PDB entry 8RHO | X-ray diffraction, 1.45 A resolution | chains A and B

# Chain A (and B)
Protein: Ferredoxin
From: Azotobacter vinelandii DJ
Notes: chain B of this document is another copy of the same molecule, construct and numbering; everything in this record applies to it too
UniProt: C1DE01 (C1DE01_AZOVD); residue numbers follow UniProt; this construct covers 1-122
Sequence (122 residues; each row starts with the number of its first residue):
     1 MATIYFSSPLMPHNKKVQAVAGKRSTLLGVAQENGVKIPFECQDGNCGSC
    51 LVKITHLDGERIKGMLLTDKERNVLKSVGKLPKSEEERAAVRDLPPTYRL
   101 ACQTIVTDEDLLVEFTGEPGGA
Unresolved in the structure: 1
Metal / ion sites: 2Fe-2S cluster Fe: Cys42, Cys47, Cys50, Cys102
Ligand contacts: 2Fe-2S cluster (FES): Leu28, Phe40, Glu41, Cys42, Gln43, Asp44, Gly45, Asn46, Cys47, Gly48, Ser49, Cys50, Leu100, Cys102
From the paper describing this entry:
  - 2Fe-2S cluster coordination: Cys42, Cys47, Cys50
  - self-association interface (contacts with another copy of this molecule); pairs are residue here / residue on that copy: Lys53-Asp93 (hydrogen bond), Arg92-Ala122
  - contacts within the chain: Asp44-Lys70 (salt bridge), Glu71-Arg99
  - conformationally variable residues (loop rearrangement, order/disorder transition): Pro39 to Cys50, Lys83 to Arg92

# Interface between chain A and chain B
Contacting residue pairs (53; chain A residue first):
  Tyr5(A) - Leu57(B)
  Tyr5(A) - Asp58(B)
  Tyr5(A) - Asp110(B)  hydrogen bond
  Ser7(A) - Arg61(B)  hydrogen bond
  Ser7(A) - Leu94(B)
  Ser8(A) - Arg61(B)  hydrogen bond (backbone-side chain)
  Pro9(A) - Arg61(B)
  Pro9(A) - Arg92(B)
  Met11(A) - Arg61(B)
  Pro12(A) - Glu60(B)
  Pro12(A) - Arg61(B)  hydrogen bond (backbone-backbone)
  His13(A) - Gly59(B)
  His13(A) - Glu60(B)
  His13(A) - Arg61(B)
  Asn14(A) - His56(B)  hydrogen bond (side chain-backbone)
  Asn14(A) - Leu57(B)  hydrogen bond (side chain-backbone)
  Asn14(A) - Gly59(B)  hydrogen bond (backbone-backbone)
  Asn14(A) - Leu94(B)
  Lys16(A) - Asp110(B)  salt bridge
  Lys53(A) - Asp93(B)  salt bridge
  Thr55(A) - Leu112(B)
  His56(A) - Asn14(B)  hydrogen bond (backbone-side chain)
  Leu57(A) - Tyr5(B)
  Leu57(A) - Asn14(B)  hydrogen bond (backbone-side chain)
  Leu57(A) - Leu57(B)  hydrophobic
  Asp58(A) - Tyr5(B)
  Gly59(A) - His13(B)
  Gly59(A) - Asn14(B)  hydrogen bond (backbone-backbone)
  Glu60(A) - Pro12(B)
  Glu60(A) - His13(B)
  Arg61(A) - Ser7(B)  hydrogen bond
  Arg61(A) - Ser8(B)  hydrogen bond (side chain-backbone)
  Arg61(A) - Pro9(B)
  Arg61(A) - Met11(B)
  Arg61(A) - Pro12(B)  hydrogen bond (backbone-backbone)
  Arg61(A) - His13(B)
  Arg61(A) - Asn14(B)
  Val91(A) - Pro9(B)
  Arg92(A) - Pro9(B)
  Arg92(A) - Thr116(B)
  Asp93(A) - Lys53(B)  salt bridge
  Asp93(A) - Glu114(B)
  Leu94(A) - Ser7(B)
  Leu94(A) - Asn14(B)
  Leu94(A) - Glu114(B)  hydrogen bond (backbone-side chain)
  Asp110(A) - Tyr5(B)  hydrogen bond
  Asp110(A) - Lys16(B)  salt bridge
  Leu112(A) - Thr55(B)
  Glu114(A) - Asp93(B)
  Glu114(A) - Leu94(B)  hydrogen bond (side chain-backbone)
  Thr116(A) - Arg92(B)
  Glu118(A) - Arg92(B)
  Ala122(A) - Arg92(B)  hydrogen bond (backbone-side chain)
Other interface residues (no listed pair), chain A (29 interface residues in all): Thr3, Tyr98
Other interface residues (no listed pair), chain B (28 interface residues in all): Thr3, Val91, Tyr98, Ala122

# Summary
The interface between chain A and chain B involves 29 residues on one side and 28 on the other, with 17
hydrogen bonds and 4 salt bridges. Polar contacts include Lys16(A)-Asp110(B), Lys53(A)-Asp93(B) and
Tyr5(A)-Asp110(B). Bound to chain A: 2Fe-2S cluster. The paper reports 2Fe-2S cluster coordination by
Cys42(A), Cys47(A) and Cys50(A); conformational variability at Pro39(A) and Lys83(A).
Chain A and chain B are both Ferredoxin (Azotobacter vinelandii DJ); the structure, [2Fe:2S] ferredoxin FeSII
from Azotobacter vinelandii, reduced form, was determined by X-ray diffraction together with 8RHP from the
same study.
